Entry 9UDB (X-ray diffraction, 2.00 A resolution); this record covers chains A and B.

Chain A (and B):
Protein: MonCI
Organism: Streptomyces virginiae
Notes: chain B of this document is another copy of the same molecule, construct and numbering; everything in this record applies to it too
UniProtKB: Q846W9 (Q846W9_STRVG); residues 1-496 here = UniProt positions 1-496
Chain sequence (511 residues; row label = number of the first residue in the row; numbers below 1 keep their minus sign (Met-14 is residue -14)):
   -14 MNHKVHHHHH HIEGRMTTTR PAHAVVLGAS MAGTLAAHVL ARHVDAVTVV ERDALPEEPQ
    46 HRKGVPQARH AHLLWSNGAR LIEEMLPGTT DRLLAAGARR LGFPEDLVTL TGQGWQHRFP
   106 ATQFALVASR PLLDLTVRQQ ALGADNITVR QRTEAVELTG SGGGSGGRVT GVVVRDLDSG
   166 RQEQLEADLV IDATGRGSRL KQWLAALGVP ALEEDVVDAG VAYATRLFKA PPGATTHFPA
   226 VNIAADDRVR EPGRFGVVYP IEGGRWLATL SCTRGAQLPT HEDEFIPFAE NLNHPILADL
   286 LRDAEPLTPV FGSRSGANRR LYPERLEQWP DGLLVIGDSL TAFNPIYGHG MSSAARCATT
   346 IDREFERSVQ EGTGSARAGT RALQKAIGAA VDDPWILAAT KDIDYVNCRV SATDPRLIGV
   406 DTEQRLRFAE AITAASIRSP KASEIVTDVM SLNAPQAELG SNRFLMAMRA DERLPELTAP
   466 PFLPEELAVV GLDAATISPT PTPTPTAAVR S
Not modelled in the structure: -14 to 3, 356-361, 481-496 (chain B: -14 to 3, 356-361, 480-496)
Differences from the reference sequence: initiating methionine (-14); expression tag (-13 to 0)
Ligand contacts:
  - FAD (flavin-adenine dinucleotide): Gly13, Ala14, Ser15, Met16, Ala17, Gly18, Val35, Glu36, Arg37, Asp38, Arg47, Gly49, Val50, Gln52, His55, Ala56, His57, Leu58, Arg115, Thr138, Glu139, Ala140, Ala178, Thr179, Gly180, Arg181, Trp188, Tyr208, Ser298, Ser300, Ile321, Gly322, Asp323, Pro330, Gly333, His334, Gly335, Met336, Ser337
  - (2E,6E)-farnesyl acetate (Y7R; (2E,6E)-3,7,11-trimethyldodeca-2,6,10-trien-1-yl acetate): Ala56, Tyr208, Asn227, Ala229, Asp231, Phe240, Val242, Tyr244, Thr254, Ser256, Pro330, Ile331, Tyr332, Lys386, Tyr390

How chain A and chain B interact:
Residue-residue contacts - 28 pairs, chain A then chain B:
  Arg5(A) - Gly445(B)  hydrogen bond (side chain-backbone)
  Arg5(A) - Ser446(B)
  Arg5(A) - Asn447(B)  hydrogen bond
  Arg5(A) - Leu450(B)
  His28(A) - Asn447(B)  hydrogen bond (backbone-side chain)
  Val29(A) - Asn447(B)
  Asp30(A) - Asn447(B)  hydrogen bond
  Glu351(A) - Ala442(B)
  Glu351(A) - Glu443(B)
  Glu351(A) - Ser446(B)
  Arg352(A) - Asp378(B)  salt bridge
  Arg352(A) - Pro440(B)
  Arg352(A) - Ala442(B)
  Gln355(A) - Arg401(B)
  Gln355(A) - Ala442(B)
  Asp378(A) - Arg352(B)  salt bridge
  Arg401(A) - Gln355(B)
  Pro440(A) - Arg352(B)
  Ala442(A) - Glu351(B)
  Ala442(A) - Arg352(B)
  Ala442(A) - Gln355(B)
  Glu443(A) - Glu351(B)
  Gly445(A) - Arg5(B)
  Ser446(A) - Glu351(B)
  Asn447(A) - His28(B)  hydrogen bond (side chain-backbone)
  Asn447(A) - Val29(B)
  Asn447(A) - Asp30(B)  hydrogen bond
  Leu450(A) - Arg5(B)
Other interface residues (no listed pair), chain A (19 interface residues in all): Arg27, Asp377, Arg448
Other interface residues (no listed pair), chain B (19 interface residues in all): Arg27, Asp377, Arg448

Summary:
The chain A/chain B interface involves 19 residues from each chain, with 6 hydrogen bonds and 2 salt bridges.
Polar contacts include Arg352(A)-Asp378(B), Arg5(A)-Gly445(B) and Arg5(A)-Asn447(B). Ligands of chain A:
flavin-adenine dinucleotide and (2E,6E)-farnesyl acetate.
Chain A and chain B are both MonCI (Streptomyces virginiae); the structure, Crystal structure of MonCI in
complex with farnesyl acetate, was determined by X-ray diffraction together with 9IWV, 9UDD and 9UDE from the
same study.
